PDB entry 6CNI | X-ray diffraction, 1.70 A resolution | chains A and B

[Chain A (and B)]
Protein: Serine/threonine-protein phosphatase PGAM5, mitochondrial
Source organism: Homo sapiens
Notes: EC 3.1.3.16; chain B of this document is another copy of the same molecule, construct and numbering; everything in this record applies to it too
UniProtKB: Q96HS1 (PGAM5_HUMAN); residues 90-289 here = UniProt positions 90-289
Sequence (223 residues; numbered 67 to 289; the number before each row is that of its first residue):
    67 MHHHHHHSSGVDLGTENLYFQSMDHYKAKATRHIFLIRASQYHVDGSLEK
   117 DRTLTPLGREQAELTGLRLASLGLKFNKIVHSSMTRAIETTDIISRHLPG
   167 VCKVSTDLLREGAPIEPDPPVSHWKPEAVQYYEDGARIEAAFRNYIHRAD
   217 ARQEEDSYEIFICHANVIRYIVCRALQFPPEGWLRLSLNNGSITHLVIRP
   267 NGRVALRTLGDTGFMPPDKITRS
Unresolved in the structure: 67-87, 182-192 (chain B: 67-87, 178-192, 215-219)
Differences from the reference sequence: initiating methionine (67); expression tag (68-89); engineered mutation Ala105 (His in Q96HS1)
Metal / ion sites: Na+ site 1: Tyr92, Ala96, Ile264; Na+ site 2 near Arg118 (its only coordinating residue here); Na+ site 3: Arg273 (shared with Gly276(B) of chain B); Na+ site 4: Gly276 (shared with Arg273(B) of chain B)
Swiss-Prot annotation at these positions:
  - modified residue (N6-acetyllysine): Lys116, Lys144, Lys191
From the paper describing this entry:
  - self-association interface (contacts with another copy of this molecule); pairs are residue here / residue on that copy: Phe244-Phe244 (hydrophobic contact)
  - binding site for phosphate ion: Arg152, His230
  - mutagenesis - F244E: abolished catalytic activity
  - mutagenesis - Y198E: decreased catalytic activity
  - mutagenesis - R288E: unchanged catalytic activity
  - mutagenesis - R288E: abolished localization
  - mutagenesis - H105A: abolished catalytic activity on ASK1 substrate peptide

[Chain A / chain B interface]
Pairs across the interface (53):
  Arg134(A) with Thr278(B), hydrogen bond (side chain-backbone); Gly279(B), hydrogen bond (side chain-backbone); Met281(B), hydrogen bond (side chain-backbone); Pro283(B); Ile286(B)
  Ser137(A) with Pro283(B)
  Leu242(A) with Arg251(B), hydrogen bond (backbone-side chain)
  Gln243(A) with Arg251(B), hydrogen bond
  Phe244(A) with Phe244(B), hydrophobic
  Pro245(A) with Phe244(B); Pro245(B)
  Gly248(A) with Phe244(B)
  Arg251(A) with Ser88(B); Leu242(B), hydrogen bond (side chain-backbone); Gln243(B); Val270(B); Ala271(B); Leu272(B), hydrogen bond (backbone-backbone)
  Leu252(A) with Leu272(B)
  Ser253(A) with Leu272(B), hydrogen bond (backbone-backbone); Arg273(B), hydrogen bond (backbone-side chain)
  Asn255(A) with Arg273(B), hydrogen bond
  Val270(A) with Arg251(B)
  Ala271(A) with Arg251(B)
  Leu272(A) with Arg251(B), hydrogen bond (backbone-backbone); Leu252(B); Ser253(B), hydrogen bond (backbone-backbone); Leu275(B)
  Arg273(A) with Ser253(B), hydrogen bond; Asn255(B); Gly276(B); Arg288(B)
  Thr274(A) with Leu275(B), hydrogen bond (side chain-backbone); Gly276(B), hydrogen bond (side chain-backbone); Asp277(B)
  Leu275(A) with Thr274(B), hydrogen bond (backbone-side chain); Leu275(B), hydrogen bond (backbone-backbone)
  Gly276(A) with Arg273(B); Thr274(B), hydrogen bond (backbone-side chain)
  Asp277(A) with Thr274(B); Asp277(B); Gly279(B)
  Thr278(A) with Arg134(B), hydrogen bond (backbone-side chain)
  Gly279(A) with Arg134(B), hydrogen bond (backbone-side chain); Asp277(B); Gly279(B); Phe280(B), hydrogen bond (backbone-backbone)
  Phe280(A) with Gly279(B), hydrogen bond (backbone-backbone)
  Met281(A) with Arg134(B), hydrogen bond (backbone-side chain)
  Pro283(A) with Arg134(B); Ser137(B)
  Ile286(A) with Arg134(B)
  Arg288(A) with Arg273(B)
Interface residues without a listed pair, chain A (29 interface residues in all): Ser88, Leu138, Pro282
Interface residues without a listed pair, chain B (29 interface residues in all): Leu138, Gly248, Pro282

[Summary]
The chain A/chain B interface involves 29 residues from each chain, with 23 hydrogen bonds. Among the polar
pairs are Arg134(A)-Thr278(B), Arg134(A)-Gly279(B) and Arg134(A)-Met281(B). From the paper: a binding site for
phosphate ion at Arg152(A) and His230(A); F244E of chain A abolishes catalytic activity; 4 substitutions were
tested in all.
Chain A and chain B are both Serine/threonine-protein phosphatase PGAM5, mitochondrial (Homo sapiens); the
structure, Crystal structure of H105A PGAM5 dimer, was determined by X-ray diffraction (same publication as
6CNL).
